Entry 3RZG (X-ray diffraction, 1.62 A resolution); this record covers chains A and B of the 3 polymer chains in the assembly.

# Chain A
Name: Alpha-ketoglutarate-dependent dioxygenase alkB homolog 2
Source organism: Homo sapiens
Notes: EC 1.14.11.-
Reference sequence: Q6NS38 (ALKB2_HUMAN); residues 56-261 here = UniProt positions 56-261
Amino-acid sequence (209 residues; each row starts with the number of its first residue):
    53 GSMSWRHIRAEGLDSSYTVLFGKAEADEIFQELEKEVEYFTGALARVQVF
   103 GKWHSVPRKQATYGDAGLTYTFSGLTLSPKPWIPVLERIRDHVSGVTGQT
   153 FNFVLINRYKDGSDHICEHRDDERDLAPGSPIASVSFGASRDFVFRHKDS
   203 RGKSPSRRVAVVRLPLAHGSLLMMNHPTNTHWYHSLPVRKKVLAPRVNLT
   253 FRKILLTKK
Unresolved in the structure: 53-54, 259-261
Differences from the reference sequence: expression tag (53-55); engineered mutation Ser67 (Cys in Q6NS38), Ser165 (Cys in Q6NS38), Cys169 (Gly in Q6NS38), Asp177 (Glu in Q6NS38), Ser192 (Cys in Q6NS38)
Glycans and other covalent adducts: propane-1-thiol (XL3) linked to Cys169
UniProt features mapped onto this chain:
  - binding site (substrate): Phe102 to Lys104, Tyr122 to Phe124, Asp174
  - binding site (2-oxoglutarate): Asn159, Tyr161, His171, His236, Arg248, Thr252, Arg254
  - binding site (Fe cation): His171, Asp173, His236
  - mutagenesis: Val101 to Gly103 (Strong decrease of activity toward N1-methyladenine adduct in both ssDNA and dsDNA substrates), Val101 (V101A: Decreases activity toward N1-methyladenine adduct in ssDNA. Has no effect on lesion repair in dsDNA; V101G: Loss of activity toward N1-methyladenine adduct in either ssDNA or dsDNA ...), Phe102 (F102A: Strong decrease of activity toward N1-methyladenine adduct. Loss of activity toward N1-methyladenine adduct in either ssDNA or dsDNA; when associated with G-101), Arg110 (R110A: Loss of activity toward N1-methyladenine adduct in either ssDNA or dsDNA), Tyr122 (Y122A: Decreases activity toward N1-methyladenine adduct in either ssDNA or dsDNA), Phe124 (F124A: Loss of activity toward N1-methyladenine adduct in either ssDNA or dsDNA), Ser125 (S125A: Strong decrease of activity toward N1-methyladenine adduct in ssDNA. Has no effect on lesion repair in dsDNA), Asp173 (D173A: Loss of activity associated with decreased rDNA transcription), Glu175 (E175A: Loss of activity), His236 (H236A: Decreases activity)
What the authors report for this chain:
  - binding site for the 14-nt DNA strand (chain B): Val101
  - binding site for the 14-nt DNA strand: Phe102
  - mutagenesis - V101G/F102A: abolished catalytic activity
  - mutagenesis - V101A, F102A: decreased catalytic activity on 1-meA
  - mutagenesis - V101A, F102A: decreased catalytic activity on 3-meC
  - binding site for the 14-nt DNA strand: Gln100 (from molecular simulation)

# Chain B
Molecule: 14-nt DNA strand
Sequence (14 nucleotides; numbered 258 to 271; the number before each row is that of its first residue):
   258 CTGTCATCACTGCG
Small-molecule neighbours: propane-1-thiol (XL3): DA266, DC267, DT268

# Interface between chain A and chain B
Pairs across the interface - 16 pairs, chain A then chain B:
  Val99(A) with DA266(B), sugar contact
  Val101(A) with DC265(B), sugar contact; DA266(B), sugar contact
  Phe102(A) with DC265(B), base contact; DA266(B), base contact
  His106(A) with DA266(B), sugar contact; DC267(B), hydrogen bond to the sugar
  Pro109(A) with DA266(B), phosphate contact; DC267(B), phosphate contact
  Arg110(A) with DA266(B), salt bridge to the phosphate
  His167(A) with DC267(B), salt bridge to the phosphate
  Cys169(A) with DA266(B), hydrogen bond to the phosphate
  His171(A) with DC265(B), phosphate contact
  Arg172(A) with DA263(B), hydrogen bond to the phosphate; DT264(B), salt bridge to the phosphate
  Tyr235(A) with DT264(B), hydrogen bond to the phosphate
Also at the interface, not in a pair above, chain A (17 interface residues in all): Gln100, Ser107, Ile168, Glu170, Asp174, Arg203

# Overview
Chain A and chain B form an interface of 17 and 5 residues respectively; the contacts include 4 hydrogen bonds
and 3 salt bridges. Polar contacts include His106(A)-DC267(B), Cys169(A)-DA266(B) and Arg172(A)-DA263(B). The
paper reports a binding site for the 14-nt DNA strand at Phe102(A) and Gln100(A); V101A and F102A of chain A
reduce catalytic activity on 1-meA.
Chain A is Alpha-ketoglutarate-dependent dioxygenase alkB homolog 2 (Homo sapiens) and chain B is a 14-nt DNA
strand; the structure, Duplex Interrogation by a Direct DNA Repair Protein in the Search of Damage, was
determined by X-ray diffraction, deposited together with 3RZH, 3RZJ, 3RZK, 3RZL, 3RZM, 3S57 and 3S5A.
